PDB entry 7MI4 | electron microscopy, 3.20 A resolution | chains D and G of the 8 polymer chains in the assembly

== Chain D ==
Name: CRISPR-associated exonuclease Cas4/endonuclease Cas1 fusion
Organism: Geobacter sulfurreducens
Notes: EC 3.1.-.-, 3.1.12.1
UniProt: Q74H36 (CS4F1_GEOSL); numbering as in UniProt (aligned over 1-559)
Chain sequence (559 residues; numbered 1 to 559; the number before each row is that of its first residue):
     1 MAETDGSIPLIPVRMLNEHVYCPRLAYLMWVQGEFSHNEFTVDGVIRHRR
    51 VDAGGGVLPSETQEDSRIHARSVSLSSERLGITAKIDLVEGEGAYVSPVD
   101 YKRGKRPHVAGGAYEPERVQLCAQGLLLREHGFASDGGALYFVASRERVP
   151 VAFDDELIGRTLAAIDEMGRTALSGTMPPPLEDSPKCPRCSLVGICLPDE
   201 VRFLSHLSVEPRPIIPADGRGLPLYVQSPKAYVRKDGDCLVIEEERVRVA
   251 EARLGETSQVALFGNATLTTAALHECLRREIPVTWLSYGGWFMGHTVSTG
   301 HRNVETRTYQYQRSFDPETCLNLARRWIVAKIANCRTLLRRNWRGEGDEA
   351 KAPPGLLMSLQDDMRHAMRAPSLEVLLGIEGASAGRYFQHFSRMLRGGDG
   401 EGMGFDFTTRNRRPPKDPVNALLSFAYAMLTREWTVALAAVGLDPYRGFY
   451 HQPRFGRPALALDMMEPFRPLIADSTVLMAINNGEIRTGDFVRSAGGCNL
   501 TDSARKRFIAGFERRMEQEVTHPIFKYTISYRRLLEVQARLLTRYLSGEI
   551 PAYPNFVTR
Not modelled in the structure: 1-218, 559
Curated features (UniProtKB/Swiss-Prot):
  - binding site ([4Fe-4S] cluster): Cys22, Cys187, Cys190, Cys196
  - binding site (Mn(2+)): Asp87, Asp100, Glu380, His451, Glu466
Bound ions: Mn2+: Glu380, Glu466
Reported in the primary citation:
  - binding site for the 35-nt DNA strand: Arg14, Asn17, Glu18, Tyr21, Leu25, Met29, Phe35, Glu117, Cys190, Ser191, Leu192
  - specificity-determining residues: Glu18
  - specificity-determining residues: Arg14, Leu25, Leu192 (by similarity / conservation)
  - catalytic residues: His48, Asp87, Asp100, Lys102
  - mutagenesis - H48G, D100A: decreased catalytic activity
  - mutagenesis - S191A: decreased catalytic activity on Gsu-PAM
  - mutagenesis - E18Y: abolished catalytic activity on both PAMs

== Chain G ==
Molecule: 35-nt DNA strand
Sequence (35 nucleotides; each row starts with the number of its first residue):
     1 GTCGTAGCTGAGGCCTCAGCTACGACTTTTTGAAT
Bound ions: Mn2+ site 1: DC15 (shared with 3 residues of chain F); Mn2+ site 2: DG32 (shared with 4 residues of chain C)

== Interface between chain D and chain G ==
Pairs across the interface - 17 pairs, chain D then chain G:
  Lys230(D) with DG24(G), base contact
  Gly264(D) with DG24(G), base contact
  Asn265(D) with DG24(G), base contact
  Ser287(D) with DA25(G), hydrogen bond to the phosphate; DC26(G), hydrogen bond to the base
  Tyr288(D) with DG24(G), phosphate contact; DA25(G), hydrogen bond to the phosphate
  Gly289(D) with DA25(G), hydrogen bond to the phosphate
  Trp291(D) with DC26(G), sugar contact; DT27(G), sugar contact
  Met293(D) with DC26(G), base contact
  Ser424(D) with DT28(G), base contact
  Phe425(D) with DT28(G), base contact
  Ala428(D) with DT28(G), sugar contact
  Arg505(D) with DT27(G), hydrogen bond to the base; DT28(G), base contact
  Ile509(D) with DT27(G), base contact
Interface residues without a listed pair, chain D (15 interface residues in all): Pro229, Arg413
Interface residues without a listed pair, chain G (6 interface residues in all): DT30

== In short ==
Chain D and chain G form an interface of 15 and 6 residues respectively; the contacts include 5 hydrogen
bonds. Polar contacts include Ser287(D)-DC26(G), Arg505(D)-DT27(G) and Ser287(D)-DA25(G). From the paper:
catalytic residues His48(D), Asp87(D) and Asp100(D) among others; H48G and D100A of chain D reduce catalytic
activity; 4 substitutions were tested in all.
Here chain D is CRISPR-associated exonuclease Cas4/endonuclease Cas1 fusion (Geobacter sulfurreducens) and
chain G is a 35-nt DNA strand. Entry 7MI4 (Symmetrical PAM-PAM prespacer bound Cas4/Cas1/Cas2 complex) was
determined by electron microscopy (same publication as 7MI5, 7MI9, 7MIB and 7MID).
